PDB entry 5W9H | electron microscopy, 4.00 A resolution | chains D and q of the 12 polymer chains in the assembly

# Chain D (and q)
Name: Mers S
Source organism: Middle East respiratory syndrome-related coronavirus
Notes: chain q of this document is another copy of the same molecule, construct and numbering; everything in this record applies to it too
UniProt: W5ZZF5 (W5ZZF5_9BETC); numbering as in UniProt (aligned over 1-1291)
Sequence (1329 residues; each row starts with the number of its first residue):
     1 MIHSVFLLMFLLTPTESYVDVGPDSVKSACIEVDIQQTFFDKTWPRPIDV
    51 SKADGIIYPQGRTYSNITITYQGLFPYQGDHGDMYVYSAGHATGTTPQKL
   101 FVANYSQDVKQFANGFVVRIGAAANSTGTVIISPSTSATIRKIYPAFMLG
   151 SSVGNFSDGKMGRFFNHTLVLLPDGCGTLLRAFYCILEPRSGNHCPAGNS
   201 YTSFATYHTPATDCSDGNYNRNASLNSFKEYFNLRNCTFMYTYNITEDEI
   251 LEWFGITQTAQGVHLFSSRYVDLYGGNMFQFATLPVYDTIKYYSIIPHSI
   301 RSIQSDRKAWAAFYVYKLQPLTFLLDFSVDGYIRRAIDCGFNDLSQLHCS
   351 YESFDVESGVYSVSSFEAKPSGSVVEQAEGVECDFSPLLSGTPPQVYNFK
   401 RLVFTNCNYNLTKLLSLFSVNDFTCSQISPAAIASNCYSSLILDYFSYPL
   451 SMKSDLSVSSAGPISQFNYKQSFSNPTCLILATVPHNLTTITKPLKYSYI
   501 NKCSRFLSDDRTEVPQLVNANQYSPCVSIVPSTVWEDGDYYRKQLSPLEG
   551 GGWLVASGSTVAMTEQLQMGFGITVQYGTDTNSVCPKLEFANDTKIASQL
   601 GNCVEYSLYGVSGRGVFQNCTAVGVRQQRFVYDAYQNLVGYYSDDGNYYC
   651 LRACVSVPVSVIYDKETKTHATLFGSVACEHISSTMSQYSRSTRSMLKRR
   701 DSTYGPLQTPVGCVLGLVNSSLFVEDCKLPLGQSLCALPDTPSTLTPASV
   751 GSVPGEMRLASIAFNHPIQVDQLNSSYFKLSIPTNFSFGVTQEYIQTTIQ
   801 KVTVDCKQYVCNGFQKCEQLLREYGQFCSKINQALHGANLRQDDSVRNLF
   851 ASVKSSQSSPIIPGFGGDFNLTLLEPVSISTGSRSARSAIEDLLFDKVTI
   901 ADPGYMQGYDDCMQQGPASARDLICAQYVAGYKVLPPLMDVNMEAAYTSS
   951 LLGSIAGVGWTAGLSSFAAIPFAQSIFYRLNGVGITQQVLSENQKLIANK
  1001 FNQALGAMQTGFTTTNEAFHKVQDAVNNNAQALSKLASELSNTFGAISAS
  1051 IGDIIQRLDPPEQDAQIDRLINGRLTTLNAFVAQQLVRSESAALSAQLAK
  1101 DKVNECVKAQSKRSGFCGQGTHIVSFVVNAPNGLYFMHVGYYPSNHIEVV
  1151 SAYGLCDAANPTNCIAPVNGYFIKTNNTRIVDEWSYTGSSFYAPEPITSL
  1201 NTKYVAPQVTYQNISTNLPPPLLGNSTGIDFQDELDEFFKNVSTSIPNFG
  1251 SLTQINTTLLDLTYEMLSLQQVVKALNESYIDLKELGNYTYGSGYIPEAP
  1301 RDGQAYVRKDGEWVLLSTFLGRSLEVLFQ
Disordered / not traced: 1-752, 878-885, 1224-1329 (chain q: 1-17, 744-1329)
Differences from the reference sequence: conflict Phe506 (Leu in W5ZZF5), Ala748 (Arg in W5ZZF5), Gly751 (Arg in W5ZZF5); engineered mutation Pro1060 (Val in W5ZZF5), Pro1061 (Leu in W5ZZF5); expression tag (1292-1329)
Disulfides: Cys806-Cys828, Cys811-Cys817, Cys912-Cys925, Cys1106-Cys1117, Cys1156-Cys1164
Covalent attachments: N-acetylglucosamine (NAG) linked to Asn774, Asn785, Asn870, Asn1176, Asn1213
From the paper describing this entry:
  - mutagenesis - V1060P/L1061P (>50-fold): increased expression

# Interface between chain D and chain q
Residue-residue contacts (47; chain D residue first):
  Val753(D) - Arg700(q)
  Pro754(D) - Thr667(q)
  Pro754(D) - Arg700(q)  hydrogen bond (backbone-side chain)
  Pro754(D) - Asp740(q)
  Gly755(D) - Arg700(q)
  Gly755(D) - Asp740(q)  hydrogen bond (backbone-side chain)
  Glu756(D) - Tyr704(q)  hydrogen bond
  Glu756(D) - Val718(q)
  Glu756(D) - Asp740(q)
  Met757(D) - Thr669(q)
  Met757(D) - Gly716(q)
  Met757(D) - Leu717(q)
  Met757(D) - Val718(q)
  Met757(D) - Leu738(q)
  Met757(D) - Pro739(q)  hydrophobic
  Met757(D) - Asp740(q)
  Arg758(D) - Leu717(q)
  Arg758(D) - Val718(q)
  Arg758(D) - Ser720(q)
  Arg758(D) - Cys736(q)
  Arg758(D) - Ala737(q)
  Arg758(D) - Leu738(q)  hydrogen bond (backbone-backbone)
  Arg758(D) - Pro739(q)  hydrogen bond (side chain-backbone)
  Arg758(D) - Asp740(q)
  Arg758(D) - Thr741(q)
  Leu759(D) - Thr709(q)
  Leu759(D) - Leu717(q)  hydrogen bond (backbone-backbone)
  Leu759(D) - Val718(q)  hydrogen bond (backbone-backbone)
  Leu759(D) - Ser720(q)  hydrogen bond (backbone-side chain)
  Leu759(D) - Ser721(q)
  Leu759(D) - Cys736(q)
  Ala760(D) - Leu722(q)
  Ala760(D) - Ser734(q)
  Ala760(D) - Leu735(q)
  Ala760(D) - Cys736(q)  hydrogen bond (backbone-backbone)
  Ser761(D) - Leu722(q)  hydrogen bond (backbone-backbone)
  Ser761(D) - Phe723(q)
  Ser761(D) - Val724(q)  hydrogen bond (backbone-backbone)
  Ser761(D) - Ser734(q)
  Ile762(D) - Val724(q)
  Ile762(D) - Glu725(q)
  Ile762(D) - Gln733(q)
  Ile762(D) - Ser734(q)  hydrogen bond (backbone-backbone)
  Ile762(D) - Leu735(q)
  Ile762(D) - Cys736(q)  hydrophobic
  Ala763(D) - Val724(q)  hydrogen bond (backbone-backbone)
  Ala763(D) - Glu725(q)
Other interface residues (no listed pair), chain q (27 interface residues in all): Ala671, Leu707, Asn719, Leu731

# Summary
11 residues of chain D and 27 residues of chain q are in contact; the contacts include 13 hydrogen bonds.
Polar pairs include Pro754(D)-Arg700(q), Gly755(D)-Asp740(q) and Glu756(D)-Tyr704(q). N-acetylglucosamine is
covalently linked to Asn774(D), Asn785(D), Asn870(D), Asn1176(D) and Asn1213(D). From the paper: V1060P/L1061P
of chain D increase expression.
Chain D and chain q are both Mers S (Middle East respiratory syndrome-related coronavirus); the structure,
MERS S ectodomain trimer in complex with variable domain of neutralizing antibody G4, was determined by
electron microscopy, deposited together with 5VZR, 5W9I, 5W9J, 5W9K, 5W9L, 5W9M and 3 further entries.
